Entry 8SUO (X-ray diffraction, 3.30 A resolution); this record covers chains H and A of the 5 polymer chains in the assembly.

[Chain H]
Protein: AZD3152 heavy chain
From: Homo sapiens
Notes: fragment: Fab
Amino-acid sequence (228 residues; each row starts with the number of its first residue; X marks 5 residues of unknown identity (built as UNK)):
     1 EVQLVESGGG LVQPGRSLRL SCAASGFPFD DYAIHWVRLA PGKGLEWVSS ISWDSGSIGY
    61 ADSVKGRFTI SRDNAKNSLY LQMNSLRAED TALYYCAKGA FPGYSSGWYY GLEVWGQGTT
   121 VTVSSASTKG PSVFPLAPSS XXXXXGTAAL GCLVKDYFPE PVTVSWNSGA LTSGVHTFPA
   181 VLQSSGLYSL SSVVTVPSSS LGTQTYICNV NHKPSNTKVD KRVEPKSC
Unresolved in the structure: 141-145
Disulfides: Cys22-Cys96, Cys152-Cys208

[Chain A]
Protein: Spike protein S1
From: Severe acute respiratory syndrome coronavirus 2
Notes: fragment: receptor-binding domain
UniProt: P0DTC2 (SPIKE_SARS2); residues 333-527 here = UniProt positions 333-527
Amino-acid sequence (195 residues; each row starts with the number of its first residue):
   333 TNLCPFDEVF NATRFASVYA WNRKRISNCV ADYSVLYNFA PFFAFKCYGV SPTKLNDLCF
   393 TNVYADSFVI RGNEVSQIAP GQTGNIADYN YKLPDDFTGC VIAWNSNKLD SKVGGNYNYL
   453 YRLFRKSNLK PFERDISTEI YQAGNKPCNG VAGFNCYFPL RSYGFRPTYG VGHQPYRVVV
   513 LSFELLHAPA TVCGP
Unresolved in the structure: 333
Sequence notes: conflict Asp339 (Gly in P0DTC2), Phe371 (Ser in P0DTC2), Pro373 (Ser in P0DTC2), Phe375 (Ser in P0DTC2), Ala376 (Thr in P0DTC2), Asn405 (Asp in P0DTC2), Ser408 (Arg in P0DTC2), Asn417 (Lys in P0DTC2), Lys440 (Asn in P0DTC2), Asn477 (Ser in P0DTC2), Lys478 (Thr in P0DTC2), Ala484 (Glu in P0DTC2), Arg493 (Gln in P0DTC2), Arg498 (Gln in P0DTC2), Tyr501 (Asn in P0DTC2), His505 (Tyr in P0DTC2)
Swiss-Prot annotation at these positions:
  - region: Asn448 to Phe456 (Immunodominant HLA epitope recognized by the CD8+)
  - glycosylation: Asn343 (N-linked (GlcNAc...) (complex) asparagine)
  - natural variant: Asp339 (G339D: In strain: Omicron/BA.1, Omicron/BA.2 and 4 more; this construct carries the variant), Arg346 (R346K: In strain: Mu/B.1.621; R346T: In strain: Omicron/BQ.1.1, Omicron/XBB.1.5 and 1 more), Leu368 (L368I: In strain: Omicron/XBB.1.5, Omicron/EG.5.1), Phe371 (S371F: In strain: Omicron/BA.2, Omicron/BA.2.12.1 and 6 more; this construct carries the variant), Pro373 (S373P: In strain: Omicron/BA.1, Omicron/BA.2 and 7 more; this construct carries the variant), Phe375 (S375F: In strain: Omicron/BA.1, Omicron/BA.2 and 7 more; this construct carries the variant), Ala376 (T376A: In strain: Omicron/BA.2, Omicron/BA.2.12.1 and 5 more; this construct carries the variant), Asn405 (D405N: In strain: Omicron/BA.2, Omicron/BA.2.12.1 and 6 more; this construct carries the variant), Ser408 (R408S: In strain: Omicron/BA.2, Omicron/BA.2.12.1 and 6 more; this construct carries the variant), Asn417 (K417N: In strain: Beta/B.1.351, Omicron/BA.1 and 8 more; this construct carries the variant), Lys440 (N440K: In strain: Omicron/BA.1, Omicron/BA.2 and 7 more; this construct carries the variant), Lys444 (K444T: In strain: Omicron/BQ.1.1), 16 further natural variant entries in UniProt
  - mutagenesis: Asn343 (N343Q: Reduced viral infectivity), Leu452 (L452R: Increased resistance to neutralizing antibodies. Decreases HLA binding to NF9 epitope. Increased binding affinity to human ACE2), Tyr453 (Y453F: Decreased HLA binding to NF9 epitope. Increased binding affinity to human ACE2), Ala475 (A475V: Increased resistance to neutralizing antibodies), Val483 (V483A: Increased resistance to neutralizing antibodies), Phe490 (F490L: Increased resistance to neutralizing antibodies and human covalescent sera neutralization), His519 (H519P: Increased resistance to human covalescent sera neutralization)
Disulfides: Cys336-Cys361, Cys379-Cys432, Cys391-Cys525, Cys480-Cys488

[How chain H and chain A interact]
Contacting residue pairs - 29 pairs, chain H then chain A:
  Glu1(H) - Asn477(A)
  Gly26(H) - Ala475(A)
  Gly26(H) - Asn477(A)
  Phe27(H) - Ala475(A)
  Pro28(H) - Tyr473(A)
  Pro28(H) - Ala475(A)
  Asp31(H) - Tyr473(A)  hydrogen bond
  Tyr32(H) - Tyr473(A)
  Tyr32(H) - Ala475(A)
  Trp53(H) - Lys458(A)
  Trp53(H) - Ser459(A)  hydrogen bond
  Phe101(H) - Leu455(A)  hydrophobic
  Phe101(H) - Phe456(A)  hydrophobic
  Phe101(H) - Tyr489(A)  hydrophobic
  Pro102(H) - Phe456(A)
  Pro102(H) - Arg457(A)
  Pro102(H) - Lys458(A)
  Pro102(H) - Tyr473(A)  hydrophobic
  Gly103(H) - Tyr421(A)
  Gly103(H) - Arg457(A)
  Ser105(H) - Asp420(A)
  Ser106(H) - Tyr421(A)  hydrogen bond (backbone-side chain)
  Tyr109(H) - Thr415(A)  hydrogen bond
  Tyr109(H) - Gly416(A)  hydrogen bond (side chain-backbone)
  Tyr109(H) - Asn417(A)
  Tyr109(H) - Asp420(A)  hydrogen bond
  Tyr109(H) - Tyr421(A)  hydrophobic
  Tyr110(H) - Asn417(A)  hydrogen bond
  Tyr110(H) - Leu455(A)  hydrogen bond (side chain-backbone)
Also at the interface, not in a pair above, chain H (16 interface residues in all): Ala100, Tyr104
Also at the interface, not in a pair above, chain A (16 interface residues in all): Gln474, Gly476

[Summary]
Chain H and chain A each contribute 16 residues to their interface; the contacts include 8 hydrogen bonds.
Polar contacts include Asp31(H)-Tyr473(A), Trp53(H)-Ser459(A) and Ser106(H)-Tyr421(A). From UniProt: 7
mutagenesis sites on chain A.
Here chain H is AZD3152 heavy chain (Homo sapiens) and chain A is Spike protein S1 (Severe acute respiratory
syndrome coronavirus 2). Entry 8SUO (BA.2/AZD1061/AZD3152 structure analysis) was determined by X-ray
diffraction.
